PDB entry 5GN3 | X-ray diffraction, 2.28 A resolution | chains A and B

[Chain A (and B)]
Molecule: Blr0248 protein
From: Bradyrhizobium diazoefficiens USDA 110
Notes: chain B of this document is another copy of the same molecule, construct and numbering; everything in this record applies to it too
UniProtKB: Q89XR0 (Q89XR0_BRADU); residue numbers follow UniProt; this construct covers 1-272
Chain sequence (272 residues; row label = number of the first residue in the row):
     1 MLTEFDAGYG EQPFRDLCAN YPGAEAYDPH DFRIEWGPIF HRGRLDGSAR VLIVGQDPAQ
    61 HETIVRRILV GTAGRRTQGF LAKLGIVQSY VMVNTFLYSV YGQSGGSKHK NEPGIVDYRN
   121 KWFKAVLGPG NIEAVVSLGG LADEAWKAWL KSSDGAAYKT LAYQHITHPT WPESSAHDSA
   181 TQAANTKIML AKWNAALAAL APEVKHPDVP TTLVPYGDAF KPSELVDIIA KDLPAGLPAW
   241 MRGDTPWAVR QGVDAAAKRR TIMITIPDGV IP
Modified residues: Mse1, Mse92, Mse189, Mse241, Mse263 (selenomethionine; parent Met)
What the authors report for this chain:
  - catalytic residues: D57, H168 (by similarity / conservation)
  - mutagenesis - A59Y: decreased catalytic activity on xanthine
  - mutagenesis - A59Y: unchanged catalytic activity on uracil containing ssDNA
  - mutagenesis - A59Y: decreased catalytic activity on 5-hydroxymethyluracil containing ssDNAs

[Interface between chain A and chain B]
Residue-residue contacts (79; chain A residue first):
  Mse1(A) - N20(B)
  Mse1(A) - E25(B)
  L2(A) - A19(B)
  L2(A) - N20(B)
  T3(A) - A19(B)  hydrogen bond (backbone-backbone)
  T3(A) - Y21(B)
  F5(A) - Y9(B)
  F5(A) - R15(B)
  F5(A) - C18(B)  hydrophobic
  A7(A) - A7(B)
  A7(A) - G10(B)
  Y9(A) - F5(B)
  Y9(A) - A235(B)  hydrophobic
  G10(A) - A7(B)
  R15(A) - F5(B)
  C18(A) - F5(B)  hydrophobic
  C18(A) - A235(B)  hydrophobic
  A19(A) - L2(B)
  A19(A) - T3(B)  hydrogen bond (backbone-backbone)
  A19(A) - F5(B)
  N20(A) - L2(B)
  Y21(A) - T3(B)
  P29(A) - P272(B)
  H30(A) - P272(B)
  E35(A) - P238(B)
  E35(A) - W240(B)  hydrogen bond (backbone-side chain)
  E35(A) - I266(B)
  E35(A) - I271(B)
  W36(A) - P238(B)
  W36(A) - W240(B)  hydrophobic
  W36(A) - I266(B)  hydrophobic
  G37(A) - G236(B)
  P38(A) - G236(B)
  F40(A) - A235(B)
  I64(A) - I264(B)  hydrophobic
  R66(A) - G236(B)  hydrogen bond (side chain-backbone)
  R66(A) - L237(B)
  A235(A) - Y9(B)  hydrophobic
  A235(A) - C18(B)  hydrophobic
  G236(A) - G37(B)
  G236(A) - P38(B)
  G236(A) - R66(B)  hydrogen bond (backbone-side chain)
  L237(A) - R66(B)
  P238(A) - E35(B)
  P238(A) - W36(B)
  W240(A) - E35(B)  hydrogen bond (side chain-backbone)
  W240(A) - W36(B)  hydrophobic
  Q251(A) - Q251(B)
  Q251(A) - Mse263(B)
  R259(A) - I271(B)
  R260(A) - I264(B)
  R260(A) - T265(B)
  R260(A) - I266(B)  hydrogen bond (backbone-backbone)
  R260(A) - P267(B)
  R260(A) - D268(B)  salt bridge
  R260(A) - I271(B)
  T261(A) - Mse263(B)
  T261(A) - I264(B)
  T261(A) - T265(B)  hydrogen bond
  I262(A) - Mse263(B)
  I262(A) - I264(B)  hydrogen bond (backbone-backbone)
  Mse263(A) - Q251(B)
  Mse263(A) - T261(B)
  Mse263(A) - I262(B)
  I264(A) - I64(B)  hydrophobic
  I264(A) - R260(B)
  I264(A) - T261(B)
  I264(A) - I262(B)  hydrogen bond (backbone-backbone)
  T265(A) - R260(B)
  T265(A) - T261(B)  hydrogen bond
  I266(A) - E35(B)
  I266(A) - W36(B)
  I266(A) - R260(B)  hydrogen bond (backbone-backbone)
  P267(A) - R260(B)
  D268(A) - R260(B)  salt bridge
  I271(A) - E35(B)
  I271(A) - R259(B)
  I271(A) - R260(B)
  P272(A) - P29(B)  hydrophobic
Also at the interface, not in a pair above, chain A (42 interface residues in all): E11, Mse241, V270
Also at the interface, not in a pair above, chain B (42 interface residues in all): Mse1, E11, F40, Mse241, V270

[In short]
The chain A/chain B interface involves 42 residues from each chain; the contacts include 12 hydrogen bonds and
2 salt bridges. Polar contacts include R260(A)-D268(B), E35(A)-W240(B) and R66(A)-G236(B). From the paper:
catalytic residues D57(A) and H168(A); A59Y of chain A reduces catalytic activity on xanthine.
Both chains are Blr0248 protein (Bradyrhizobium diazoefficiens USDA 110). Entry 5GN3 (Structure of
selenomethionine-labelled Uracil DNA glycosylase (BdiUNG) from Bradyrhizobium diazoefficiens) was determined
by X-ray diffraction (same publication as 5GNW).
